PDB entry 8RSN | X-ray diffraction, 2.22 A resolution | chain A

Chain A:
Molecule: ADP-ribose 1''-phosphate phosphatase
Source organism: Fusarium oxysporum f. sp. cubense race 1
Notes: EC 3.1.3.84
Reference sequence: A0A559KX76 (A0A559KX76_FUSOX); residues 1-597 here = UniProt positions 1-597
Chain sequence (599 residues; row label = number of the first residue in the row; numbers below 1 keep their minus sign (Gly-1 is residue -1)):
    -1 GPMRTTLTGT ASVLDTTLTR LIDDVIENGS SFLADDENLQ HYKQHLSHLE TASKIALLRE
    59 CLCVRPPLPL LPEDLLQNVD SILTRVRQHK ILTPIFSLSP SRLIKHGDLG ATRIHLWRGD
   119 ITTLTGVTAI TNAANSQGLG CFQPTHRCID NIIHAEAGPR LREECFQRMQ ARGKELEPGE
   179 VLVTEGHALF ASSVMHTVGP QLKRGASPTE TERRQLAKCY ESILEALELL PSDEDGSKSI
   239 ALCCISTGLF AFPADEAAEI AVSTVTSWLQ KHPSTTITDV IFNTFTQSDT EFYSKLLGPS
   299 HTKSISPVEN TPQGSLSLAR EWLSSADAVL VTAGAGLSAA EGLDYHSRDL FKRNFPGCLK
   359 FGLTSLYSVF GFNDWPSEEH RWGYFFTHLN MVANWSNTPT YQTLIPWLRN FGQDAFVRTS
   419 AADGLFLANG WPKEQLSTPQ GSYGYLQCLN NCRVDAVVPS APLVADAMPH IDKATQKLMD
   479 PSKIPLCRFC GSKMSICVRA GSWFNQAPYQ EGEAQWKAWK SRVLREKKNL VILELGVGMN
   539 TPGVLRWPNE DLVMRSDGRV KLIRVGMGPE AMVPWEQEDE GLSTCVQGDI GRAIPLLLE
Not modelled in the structure: -1 to 7, 31-36, 133-147, 202-204, 244-248, 303-307, 343-360
Construct notes: expression tag (-1 to 0); variant Thr401 (Ile in A0A559KX76); engineered mutation Ala419 (Asn in A0A559KX76)
Bound ions: K+: His185, Leu187, Ala189; Zn2+: Cys446, Cys450, Cys485, Cys488
Swiss-Prot annotation at these positions:
  - binding site (ADP-D-ribose): Asp118, Ile119, Asn133, Cys146, Ile147, Asp148, Ser244, Thr245, Gly246, Phe248
  - binding site (Zn(2+)): Cys139, His144, Cys146, Cys446, Cys450, Cys485, Cys488
  - binding site (NAD(+)): Ala333, Ser418, Ala420, Asp421, Gln438, Val584
Reported in the primary citation:
  - conformationally variable residues (order/disorder transition): Asn133 to Ile147
  - mutagenesis - C61N: decreased binding to Zn2+
  - mutagenesis - H144Y: abolished binding to Zn2+
  - mutagenesis - C61N: decreased catalytic activity on PARP1 E988Q
  - mutagenesis - H144Y: abolished catalytic activity on Glu-/Asp-ADP-ribosylated PARP1 E988Q

Overview:
His185, Leu187 and Ala189 coordinate K+. Cys446, Cys450, Cys485 and Cys488 coordinate Zn2+. UniProt lists 10
ADP-D-ribose-binding residues, 7 Zn2+-binding residues and 6 NAD+-binding residues. From the paper: C61N
reduces binding to Zn2+; conformational variability at Asn133.
Chain A is ADP-ribose 1''-phosphate phosphatase (Fusarium oxysporum f. sp. cubense race 1); the structure,
macrodomain-fused SirTM (Mfs1) from Fusarium oxysporum f. sp. cubense race 1, was determined by X-ray
diffraction together with 8RSI, 8RSJ, 8RSK, 8RSL and 8RSM from the same study.
